PDB entry 8C84 | X-ray diffraction, 1.90 A resolution | chains B and K of the 4 polymer chains in the assembly

Chain B:
Name: MEF2D protein
From: Homo sapiens
UniProtKB: Q05BX2 (Q05BX2_HUMAN); residues 2-94 here = UniProt positions 2-94
Chain sequence (93 residues; row label = number of the first residue in the row):
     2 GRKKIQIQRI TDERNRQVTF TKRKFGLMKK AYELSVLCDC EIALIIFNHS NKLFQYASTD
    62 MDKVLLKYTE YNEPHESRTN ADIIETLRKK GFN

Chain K:
Molecule: 14-nt DNA strand
Sequence (14 nucleotides; each row starts with the number of its first residue):
     2 AACTATTTAT AAGA

Interface between chain B and chain K:
Contacting residue pairs (18; chain B residue first):
  Gly2(B) with DT11(K), base contact; DA12(K), sugar contact
  Arg3(B) with DA12(K), hydrogen bond to the base; DA13(K), sugar contact
  Lys4(B) with DA12(K), sugar contact; DA13(K), sugar contact
  Ile6(B) with DA12(K), phosphate contact
  Thr20(B) with DA12(K), phosphate contact
  Lys23(B) with DT11(K), phosphate contact; DA12(K), hydrogen bond to the base; DA13(K), base contact
  Arg24(B) with DT11(K), phosphate contact; DA12(K), salt bridge to the phosphate
  Gly27(B) with DT11(K), phosphate contact
  Lys30(B) with DA10(K), salt bridge to the phosphate
  Lys31(B) with DA10(K), sugar contact
  Asn94(B) with DC4(K), phosphate contact; DT5(K), base contact
Other interface residues (no listed pair), chain B (12 interface residues in all): Glu34
Other interface residues (no listed pair), chain K (7 interface residues in all): DG14

In short:
Chain B and chain K form an interface of 12 and 7 residues respectively; the contacts include 2 hydrogen bonds
and 2 salt bridges. Polar pairs include Arg3(B)-DA12(K), Lys23(B)-DA12(K) and Arg24(B)-DA12(K).
Here chain B is MEF2D protein (Homo sapiens) and chain K is a 14-nt DNA strand. Entry 8C84 (Crystal structure
of MADS-box/MEF2D N-terminal domain complex) was determined by X-ray diffraction (same publication as 8Q9N,
8PDE, 8Q9P, 8Q9Q and 8Q9R).
